Entry 6HV4 (X-ray diffraction, 3.00 A resolution); this record covers chains R and S of the 28 polymer chains in the assembly.

[Chain R]
Protein: Proteasome subunit alpha type-5
Source organism: Saccharomyces cerevisiae (strain ATCC 204508 / S288c)
Notes: EC 3.4.25.1
Reference sequence: P32379 (PSA5_YEAST); residues -7 to 252 here correspond to UniProt positions 1-260 (UniProt number = residue number + 8)
Chain sequence (260 residues; each row starts with the number of its first residue; numbers below 1 keep their minus sign (Met-7 is residue -7)):
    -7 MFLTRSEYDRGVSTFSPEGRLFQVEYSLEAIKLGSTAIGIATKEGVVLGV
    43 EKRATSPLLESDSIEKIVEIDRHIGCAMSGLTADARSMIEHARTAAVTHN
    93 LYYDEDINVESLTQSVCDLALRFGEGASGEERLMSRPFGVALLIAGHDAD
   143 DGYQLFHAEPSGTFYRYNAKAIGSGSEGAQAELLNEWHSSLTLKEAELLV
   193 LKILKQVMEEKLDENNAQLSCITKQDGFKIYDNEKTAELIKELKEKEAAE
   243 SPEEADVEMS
Unresolved in the structure: -7 to 0, 118-124, 243-252

[Chain S]
Protein: Proteasome subunit alpha type-6
Source organism: Saccharomyces cerevisiae (strain ATCC 204508 / S288c)
Notes: EC 3.4.25.1
Reference sequence: P40302 (PSA6_YEAST); residues 0-233 here correspond to UniProt positions 1-234 (UniProt number = residue number + 1)
Chain sequence (234 residues; row label = number of the first residue in the row; numbering starts at 0):
     0 MFRNNYDGDTVTFSPTGRLFQVEYALEAIKQGSVTVGLRSNTHAVLVALK
    50 RNADELSSYQKKIIKCDEHMGLSLAGLAPDARVLSNYLRQQCNYSSLVFN
   100 RKLAVERAGHLLCDKAQKNTQSYGGRPYGVGLLIIGYDKSGAHLLEFQPS
   150 GNVTELYGTAIGARSQGAKTYLERTLDTFIKIDGNPDELIKAGVEAISQS
   200 LRDESLTVDNLSIAIVGKDTPFTIYDGEAVAKYI
Unresolved in the structure: 0-2
Swiss-Prot annotation at these positions:
  - modified residue: Ser13 (Phosphoserine)
  - cross-link: Lys190 (Glycyl lysine isopeptide (Lys-Gly) (interchain with G-Cter in ubiquitin))

[How chain R and chain S interact]
Contacting residue pairs (48):
  Arg2(R) - Gly7(S)
  Ser5(R) - Arg125(S)
  Thr6(R) - Gly7(S)  hydrogen bond (side chain-backbone)
  Thr6(R) - Gln20(S)
  Phe7(R) - Gln20(S)  hydrogen bond (backbone-side chain)
  Phe7(R) - Tyr23(S)
  Phe7(R) - Ala24(S)  hydrophobic
  Phe7(R) - Leu76(S)  hydrophobic
  Phe7(R) - Arg125(S)
  Phe7(R) - Pro126(S)
  Phe7(R) - Gly128(S)
  Ser8(R) - Tyr23(S)
  Pro9(R) - Tyr23(S)  hydrophobic
  Pro9(R) - Glu26(S)
  Glu10(R) - Glu26(S)
  Glu10(R) - Gln30(S)
  Gly11(R) - Tyr23(S)
  Gly11(R) - Ala27(S)
  Leu13(R) - Arg125(S)
  Gln106(R) - Arg81(S)  hydrogen bond
  Asp110(R) - Arg81(S)  salt bridge
  Leu113(R) - Pro78(S)  hydrophobic
  Leu113(R) - Asp79(S)
  Leu113(R) - Arg125(S)
  Ser153(R) - Pro78(S)
  Gly154(R) - Pro78(S)
  Thr155(R) - Gln59(S)
  Thr155(R) - Pro78(S)
  Phe156(R) - Gln59(S)
  Tyr157(R) - Arg50(S)
  Tyr157(R) - Ala52(S)
  Tyr157(R) - Ser56(S)
  Tyr157(R) - Ser57(S)
  Tyr157(R) - Gln59(S)
  Arg158(R) - Ser56(S)
  Arg158(R) - Ser57(S)  hydrogen bond (backbone-backbone)
  Tyr159(R) - Ala52(S)
  Tyr159(R) - Asp53(S)
  Tyr159(R) - Leu55(S)
  Tyr159(R) - Ser56(S)
  Asn160(R) - Leu55(S)  hydrogen bond (backbone-backbone)
  Ala161(R) - Leu55(S)
  Gln172(R) - Asp53(S)  hydrogen bond
  Gln172(R) - Leu55(S)
  Leu175(R) - Leu55(S)
  Leu176(R) - Glu54(S)
  Leu176(R) - Leu55(S)  hydrophobic
  Trp179(R) - Leu55(S)  hydrophobic
Other interface residues (no listed pair), chain R (27 interface residues in all): Gly3, Glu117
Other interface residues (no listed pair), chain S (26 interface residues in all): Asp6, Asn51, Tyr122, Gly123

[Summary]
Chain R and chain S form an interface of 27 and 26 residues respectively; the contacts include 6 hydrogen
bonds and 1 salt bridge. Among the polar pairs are Asp110(R)-Arg81(S), Thr6(R)-Gly7(S) and Phe7(R)-Gln20(S).
Here chain R is Proteasome subunit alpha type-5 and chain S is Proteasome subunit alpha type-6, both from
Saccharomyces cerevisiae (strain ATCC 204508 / S288c). Entry 6HV4 (Yeast 20S proteasome with human beta2i
(1-53) in complex with ONX 0914) was determined by X-ray diffraction, deposited together with 6HTB, 6HTC,
6HTD, 6HTP, 6HTR, 6HUB and 30 further entries.
